PDB entry 3JBD | electron microscopy, 4.70 A resolution (low resolution: residue-level contacts below are approximate; hydrogen-bond / salt-bridge calls are withheld) | chains 1 and 4 of the 5 polymer chains in the assembly

== Chain 1 ==
Molecule: Capsid protein VP1
From: Human poliovirus 1 Mahoney
UniProtKB: P03300 (POLG_POL1M); residues 1-302 here correspond to UniProt positions 580-881 (UniProt number = residue number + 579)
Amino-acid sequence (302 residues; numbered 1 to 302; the number before each row is that of its first residue):
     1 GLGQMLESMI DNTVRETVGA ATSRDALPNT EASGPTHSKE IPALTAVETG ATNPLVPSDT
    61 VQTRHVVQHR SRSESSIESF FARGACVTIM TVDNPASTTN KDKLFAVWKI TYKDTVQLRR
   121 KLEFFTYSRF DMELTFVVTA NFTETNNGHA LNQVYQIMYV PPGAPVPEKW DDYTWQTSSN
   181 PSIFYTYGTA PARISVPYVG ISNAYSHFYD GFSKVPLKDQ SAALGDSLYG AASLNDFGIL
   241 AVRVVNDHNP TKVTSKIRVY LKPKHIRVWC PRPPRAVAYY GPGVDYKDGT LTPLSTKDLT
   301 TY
Not modelled in the structure: 1-19
UniProt features mapped onto this chain:
  - region: Gly1 to Ala21 (Amphipathic alpha-helix)
  - site: Tyr302 (Cleavage)

== Chain 4 ==
Molecule: Capsid protein VP4
From: Human poliovirus 1 Mahoney
UniProtKB: P03300 (POLG_POL1M); numbering as in UniProt (aligned over 2-69)
Amino-acid sequence (69 residues; numbered 1 to 69; the number before each row is that of its first residue):
     1 XGAQVSSQKV GAHENSNRAY GGSTINYTTI NYYRDSASNA ASKQDFSQDP SKFTEPIKDV
    61 LIKTAPMLN
Differences from the reference sequence: modified residue (1)
Modified residues: MYR (myristic acid) at position 1
UniProt features mapped onto this chain:
  - site: Asn69 (Cleavage)
  - lipidation: Gly2 (N-myristoyl glycine)
  - mutagenesis: Gly2 (G2A: 100% loss of myristoylation. Impaired viral assembly), Ala3 (A3D: 50% loss of myristoylation. Severe reduction in specific infectivity; A3G/L/V: No effect on myristoylation and virus growth; A3H: No effect on myristoylation ...)

== How chain 1 and chain 4 interact ==
Contacting residue pairs (44):
  Ala20(1) - Phe46(4)
  Ala21(1) - Phe46(4)
  Ala21(1) - Ser47(4)
  Thr22(1) - Asp45(4)
  Thr22(1) - Ser47(4)
  Ser23(1) - Lys43(4)
  Ser23(1) - Asp45(4)
  Ser23(1) - Ser47(4)
  Arg24(1) - Ser7(4)
  Arg24(1) - Gln8(4)
  Arg24(1) - Lys9(4)
  Glu40(1) - Thr64(4)
  Ile41(1) - Lys63(4)
  Ile41(1) - Thr64(4)
  Ile41(1) - Pro66(4)
  Pro42(1) - Lys63(4)
  Thr45(1) - Met67(4)
  Ala46(1) - Met67(4)
  Ala46(1) - Leu68(4)
  Thr49(1) - Ile57(4)
  Thr49(1) - Met67(4)
  Thr49(1) - Leu68(4)
  Ala51(1) - Thr54(4)
  Ala51(1) - Glu55(4)
  Ala51(1) - Ile57(4)
  Thr52(1) - Thr54(4)
  Thr52(1) - Leu61(4)
  Pro54(1) - Glu55(4)
  Pro54(1) - Leu61(4)
  Pro54(1) - Lys63(4)
  Asp59(1) - Lys63(4)
  Ser71(1) - Lys9(4)
  Glu78(1) - Ala41(4)
  Glu78(1) - Asp45(4)
  Ser79(1) - Lys43(4)
  Ala82(1) - Lys43(4)
  Asp131(1) - Ala37(4)
  Pro197(1) - Ala37(4)
  Lys264(1) - Ala37(4)
  Lys264(1) - Ser38(4)
  Lys264(1) - Asn39(4)
  His265(1) - Ala37(4)
  His265(1) - Asn39(4)
  Pro271(1) - Phe53(4)
Other interface residues (no listed pair), chain 1 (29 interface residues in all): Gly50, Leu55, Ser76, Ser195, Val196
Other interface residues (no listed pair), chain 4 (25 interface residues in all): Ser36, Ala40, Pro56, Ala65

== Overview ==
29 residues of chain 1 face 25 of chain 4 across their interface. From UniProt: 2 mutagenesis sites on chain
4.
Here chain 1 is Capsid protein VP1 and chain 4 is Capsid protein VP4, both from Human poliovirus 1 Mahoney.
Entry 3JBD (Complex of poliovirus with VHH PVSP6A) was determined by electron microscopy, deposited together
with 3JBC, 3JBE, 3JBF and 3JBG.
